PDB entry 3GR6 | X-ray diffraction, 2.28 A resolution | chains A and J of the 4 polymer chains in the assembly

== Chain A (and J) ==
Name: Enoyl-[acyl-carrier-protein] reductase [NADH]
Source organism: Staphylococcus aureus
Notes: EC 1.3.1.9; chain J of this document is another copy of the same molecule, construct and numbering; everything in this record applies to it too
UniProtKB: Q6GI75 (Q6GI75_STAAR); residue numbers follow UniProt; this construct covers 1-256
Chain sequence (260 residues; numbered -3 to 256; the number before each row is that of its first residue; numbers below 1 keep their minus sign (Leu-3 is residue -3)):
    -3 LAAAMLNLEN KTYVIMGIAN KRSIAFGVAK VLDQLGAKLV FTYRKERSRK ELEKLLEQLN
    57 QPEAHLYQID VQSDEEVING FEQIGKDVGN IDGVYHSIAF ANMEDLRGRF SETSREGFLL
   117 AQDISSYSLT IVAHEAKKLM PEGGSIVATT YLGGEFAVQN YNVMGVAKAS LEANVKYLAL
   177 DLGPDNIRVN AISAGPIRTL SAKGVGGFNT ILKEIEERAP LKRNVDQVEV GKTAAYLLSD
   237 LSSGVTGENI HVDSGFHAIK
Disordered / not traced: -3 to 1 (chain J: fully traced)
Differences from the reference sequence: expression tag (-3 to 0)
Residues lining bound ligands:
  - NADP (NAP; NADP nicotinamide-adenine-dinucleotide phosphate): Gly13, Ile14, Ala15, Ser19, Ile20, Tyr39, Arg40, Lys41, Ser44, Ile65, Asp66, Val67, Gln68, Ser93, Ile94, Ala95, Phe96, Ile120, Thr145, Thr146, Tyr147, Tyr157, Lys164, Ala190, Gly191, Pro192, Ile193, Thr195, Leu196, Ser197, Ala198, Phe204
  - triclosan (TCL): Ala95, Phe96, Ala97, Leu102, Tyr147, Tyr157, Met160, Lys164, Pro192, Ser197, Ala198, Val201, Phe204, Ile207

== Chain A / chain J interface ==
Residue-residue contacts - 69 pairs, chain A then chain J:
  Leu4(A) - Leu-3(J)  hydrophobic
  Val27(A) - Met1(J)
  Gln30(A) - Met1(J)
  Leu31(A) - Met1(J)  hydrophobic
  Ala175(A) - Pro216(J)
  Leu176(A) - Pro216(J)  hydrophobic
  Gly179(A) - Pro216(J)
  Gly179(A) - Leu217(J)
  Pro180(A) - Pro216(J)
  Arg184(A) - Leu217(J)
  Pro216(A) - Ala175(J)
  Pro216(A) - Leu176(J)  hydrophobic
  Pro216(A) - Gly179(J)
  Pro216(A) - Pro180(J)
  Pro216(A) - Thr242(J)
  Leu217(A) - Gly179(J)
  Leu217(A) - Ser239(J)
  Leu217(A) - Thr242(J)
  Arg219(A) - Ser239(J)
  Val221(A) - Gly240(J)
  Glu225(A) - Ser239(J)  hydrogen bond
  Glu225(A) - Gly240(J)
  Lys228(A) - Met1(J)
  Lys228(A) - Asp236(J)  hydrogen bond (side chain-backbone)
  Lys228(A) - Leu237(J)
  Lys228(A) - Ser239(J)  hydrogen bond
  Thr229(A) - Tyr232(J)  hydrogen bond
  Thr229(A) - Leu237(J)
  Tyr232(A) - Thr229(J)  hydrogen bond
  Tyr232(A) - Tyr232(J)  hydrophobic
  Tyr232(A) - Ile246(J)
  Asp236(A) - Lys228(J)
  Leu237(A) - Lys228(J)
  Ser239(A) - Arg219(J)  hydrogen bond (backbone-side chain)
  Ser239(A) - Glu225(J)  hydrogen bond
  Ser239(A) - Lys228(J)
  Gly240(A) - Glu225(J)
  Gly240(A) - Asp249(J)
  Gly240(A) - Ser250(J)  hydrogen bond (backbone-backbone)
  Gly240(A) - Gly251(J)
  Val241(A) - Thr229(J)
  Val241(A) - His247(J)
  Val241(A) - Val248(J)  hydrophobic
  Thr242(A) - Pro216(J)
  Thr242(A) - Ser250(J)
  Thr242(A) - Gly251(J)
  Thr242(A) - His253(J)  hydrogen bond (backbone-side chain)
  Gly243(A) - His253(J)
  Gly243(A) - Ala254(J)
  Glu244(A) - Asn245(J)
  Glu244(A) - Ile246(J)
  Glu244(A) - His247(J)  salt bridge
  Glu244(A) - His253(J)
  Asn245(A) - Glu244(J)
  Ile246(A) - Tyr232(J)
  Ile246(A) - Glu244(J)
  Ile246(A) - Ile246(J)  hydrophobic
  His247(A) - Val241(J)
  His247(A) - Glu244(J)  salt bridge
  Val248(A) - Gly240(J)
  Asp249(A) - Gly240(J)  hydrogen bond (backbone-backbone)
  Ser250(A) - Gly240(J)  hydrogen bond (backbone-backbone)
  Ser250(A) - Thr242(J)
  Gly251(A) - Thr242(J)
  His253(A) - Thr242(J)  hydrogen bond (side chain-backbone)
  His253(A) - Gly243(J)
  His253(A) - Glu244(J)
  Ala254(A) - Gly243(J)
  Ile255(A) - Leu176(J)  hydrophobic
Other interface residues (no listed pair), chain A (39 interface residues in all): Asn3, Lys172, Ile183, Arg214
Other interface residues (no listed pair), chain J (38 interface residues in all): Ala-1, Leu2, Lys172, Arg184, Arg214, Lys218, Val221, Ile255

== In short ==
The interface between chain A and chain J involves 39 residues on one side and 38 on the other, with 12
hydrogen bonds and 2 salt bridges. Polar pairs include Glu244(A)-His247(J), Glu225(A)-Ser239(J) and
Lys228(A)-Asp236(J). Bound to chain A: NADP and triclosan.
Chain A and chain J are both Enoyl-[acyl-carrier-protein] reductase [NADH] (Staphylococcus aureus); the
structure, Crystal structure of the staphylococcus aureus enoyl-acyl carrier protein reductase (fabI) in
complex with NADP and ..., was determined by X-ray diffraction together with 3GNS and 3GNT from the same
study.
